Entry 2QV7 (X-ray diffraction, 2.30 A resolution); this record covers chain A.

[Chain A]
Name: Diacylglycerol Kinase DgkB
Source organism: Staphylococcus aureus
Notes: EC 2.7.1.107
UniProtKB: Q6GFF9 (Q6GFF9_STAAR); residue numbers follow UniProt; this construct covers 1-315
Chain sequence (337 residues; numbered -21 to 315; the number before each row is that of its first residue; numbers below 1 keep their minus sign (Mse-21 is residue -21)):
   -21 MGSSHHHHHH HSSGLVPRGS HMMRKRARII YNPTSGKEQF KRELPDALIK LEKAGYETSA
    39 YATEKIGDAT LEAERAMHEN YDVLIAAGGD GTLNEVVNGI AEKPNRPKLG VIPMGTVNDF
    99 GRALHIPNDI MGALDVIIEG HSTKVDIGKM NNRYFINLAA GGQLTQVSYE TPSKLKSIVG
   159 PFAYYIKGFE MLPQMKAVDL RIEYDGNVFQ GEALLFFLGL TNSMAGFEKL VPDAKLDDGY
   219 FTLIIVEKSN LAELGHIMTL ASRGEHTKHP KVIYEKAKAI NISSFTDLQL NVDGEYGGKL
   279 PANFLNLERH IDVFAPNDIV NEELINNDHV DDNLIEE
Unresolved in the structure: -21 to -4, 145-157, 313-315
Modified positions: Mse-21 (selenomethionine); Mse0, Mse1, Mse55, Mse92, Mse109, Mse128, Mse169, Mse173, Mse202, Mse236 (selenomethionine; parent Met)
Sequence notes: expression tag (-21 to 0)
Ion coordination: Mg2+: Lys213, Asp216, Tyr218
Ligand contacts: ADP (adenosine-5'-diphosphate): Asn10, Pro11, Thr12, Ser13, Gly14, Thr41, Glu42, Lys43, Ile44, Gly45, Gly66, Gly67, Asp68, Gly69, Thr70, Glu73, Gly93, Thr94, Val95
Swiss-Prot annotation at these positions:
  - active site: Glu273 (Proton acceptor)
  - binding site (ATP): Asn10 to Gly14, Thr41, Gly67 to Glu73, Thr94
  - binding site (Mg(2+)): Lys213, Asp216, Tyr218
What the authors report for this chain:
  - binding site for ADP: Asn10, Pro11, Ser13, Gly14, Thr41, Glu42, Ile44, Gly67, Gly69, Thr70, Glu73, Thr94
  - contacts within the chain: Asn10-Ser13 (hydrogen bond), Ser13-Gly67 (hydrogen bond), Asp68-Asp97 (hydrogen bond), Asp68-Phe98 (hydrogen bond), Asp124-Gly217 (hydrogen bond), Asp124-Arg287 (hydrogen bond), Ile134-Asp271 (hydrogen bond), Asn135-Asp271 (hydrogen bond)
  - self-association interface (contacts with another copy of this molecule); pairs are residue here / residue on that copy: Arg4-Glu35 (salt bridge), Arg6-Glu30 (salt bridge), Lys19-Asp24 (salt bridge), Lys31-Glu42 (salt bridge)
  - Mg2+ coordination: Lys213, Asp216, Tyr218
  - Mg2+ coordination through a water molecule: Asp124
  - catalytic residues: Asp68, Thr94, Asp97 (proposed by the authors, not directly observed)
  - catalytic residues: Glu273
  - mutagenesis - D68A, P91A, T94A, N96A, D97A, D124A, D271A, E273A: abolished catalytic activity
  - mutagenesis - D216A: decreased catalytic activity
  - mutagenesis - E168A: unchanged catalytic activity

[In short]
Ligands of chain A: ADP. Lys213, Asp216 and Tyr218 coordinate Mg2+. UniProt lists active-site residue Glu273,
14 ATP-binding residues and 3 Mg2+-binding residues. The paper reports catalytic residues Asp68, Thr94 and
Asp97 among others; D68A, P91A and T94A, among others, abolish catalytic activity; 10 substitutions were
tested in all.
Chain A is Diacylglycerol Kinase DgkB (Staphylococcus aureus); the structure, Crystal Structure of
Diacylglycerol Kinase DgkB in complex with ADP and Mg, was determined by X-ray diffraction together with 2QVL
from the same study.
